Entry 9CJI (electron microscopy, 3.40 A resolution); this record covers chains D and A of the 4 polymer chains in the assembly.

== Chain D ==
Molecule: Target DNA strand
Sequence (31 nucleotides; each row starts with the number of its first residue):
     1 GACGCATACA GATGAGACGA CAAAGCACTA C
Unresolved in the structure: 1-9, 31

== Chain A ==
Molecule: CRISPR-associated endonuclease Cas12a
Organism: Acidaminococcus sp. BV3L6
Notes: EC 3.1.21.1, 4.6.1.22
Reference sequence: U2UMQ6 (CS12A_ACISB); residue numbers follow UniProt; this construct covers 1-1307
Chain sequence (1310 residues; numbered -2 to 1307; the number before each row is that of its first residue; numbers below 1 keep their minus sign (Ser-2 is residue -2)):
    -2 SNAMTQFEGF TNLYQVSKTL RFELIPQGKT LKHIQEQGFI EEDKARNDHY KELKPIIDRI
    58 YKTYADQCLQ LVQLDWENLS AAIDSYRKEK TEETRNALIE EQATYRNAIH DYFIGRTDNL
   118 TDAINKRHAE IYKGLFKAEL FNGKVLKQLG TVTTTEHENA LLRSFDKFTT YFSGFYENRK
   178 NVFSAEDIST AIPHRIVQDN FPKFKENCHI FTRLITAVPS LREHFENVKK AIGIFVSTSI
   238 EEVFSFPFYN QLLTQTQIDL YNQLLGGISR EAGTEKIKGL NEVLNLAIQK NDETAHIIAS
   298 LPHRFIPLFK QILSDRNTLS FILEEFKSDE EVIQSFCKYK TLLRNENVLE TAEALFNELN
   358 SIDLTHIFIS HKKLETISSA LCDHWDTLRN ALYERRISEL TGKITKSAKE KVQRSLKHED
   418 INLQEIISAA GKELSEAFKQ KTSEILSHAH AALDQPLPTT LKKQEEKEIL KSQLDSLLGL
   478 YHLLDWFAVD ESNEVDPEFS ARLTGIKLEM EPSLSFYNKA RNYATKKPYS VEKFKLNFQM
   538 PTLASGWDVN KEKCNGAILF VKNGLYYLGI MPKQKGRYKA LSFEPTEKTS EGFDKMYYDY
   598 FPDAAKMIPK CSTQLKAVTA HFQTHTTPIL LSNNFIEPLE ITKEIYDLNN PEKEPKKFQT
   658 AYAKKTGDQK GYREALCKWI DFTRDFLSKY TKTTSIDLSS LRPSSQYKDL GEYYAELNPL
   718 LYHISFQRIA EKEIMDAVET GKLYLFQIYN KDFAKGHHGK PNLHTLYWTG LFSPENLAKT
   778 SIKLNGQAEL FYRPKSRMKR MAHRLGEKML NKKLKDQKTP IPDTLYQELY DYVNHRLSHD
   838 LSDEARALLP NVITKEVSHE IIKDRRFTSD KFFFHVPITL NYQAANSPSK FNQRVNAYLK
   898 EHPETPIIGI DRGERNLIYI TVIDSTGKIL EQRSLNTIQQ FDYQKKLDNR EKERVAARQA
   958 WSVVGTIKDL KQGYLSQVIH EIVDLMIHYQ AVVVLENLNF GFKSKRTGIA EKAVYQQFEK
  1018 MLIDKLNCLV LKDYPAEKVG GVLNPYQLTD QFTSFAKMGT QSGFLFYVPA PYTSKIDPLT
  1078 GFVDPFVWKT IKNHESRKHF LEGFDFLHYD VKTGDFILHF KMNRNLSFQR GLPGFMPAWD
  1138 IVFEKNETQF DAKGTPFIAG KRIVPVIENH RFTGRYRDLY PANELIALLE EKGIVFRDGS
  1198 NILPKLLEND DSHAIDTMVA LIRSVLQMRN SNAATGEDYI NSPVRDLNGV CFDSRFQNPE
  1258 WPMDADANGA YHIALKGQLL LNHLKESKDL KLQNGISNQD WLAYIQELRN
Unresolved in the structure: -2 to 1, 147-149, 265-323
Sequence notes: expression tag (-2 to 0); engineered mutation Cys551 (Asn in U2UMQ6)
UniProt features mapped onto this chain:
  - DNA-binding region: Pro599 to Lys607 (PAM-binding on target DNA), Lys780 to Gly783 (Target DNA), Arg951 to Lys968 (Target DNA), Ser1051 to Ala1053 (Target DNA)
  - region: Met1 to Gly35 (WED-I (OBD-I)), Gln941 to Ala957 (Bridge helix)
  - active site: His800 (For pre-crRNA processing), Lys809 (For pre-crRNA processing), Lys860 (For pre-crRNA processing), Asp908 (For DNase activity of RuvC domain), Glu993 (For DNase activity of RuvC domain), Arg1226 (For DNase activity of nuclease domain), Asp1263 (For DNase activity of RuvC domain)
  - binding site (crRNA): Tyr47 to Lys51, Asn175, Arg176, Lys307 to Leu310, Lys752 to His761, Met806 to Asn808
  - site: Arg18 (Binds crRNA), Thr167 (Binds PAM on target DNA), Arg192 (Binds crRNA), Trp382 (Binds crRNA-target DNA heteroduplex), Lys548 (Binds PAM on target DNA), Lys607 (Binds sequence-specific recognition of both target and non-target strand bases in PAM), His872 (Binds crRNA), Gln1014 (Binds target DNA)
  - mutagenesis: Thr167 (T167A: Wild-type to slightly improved guided indel formation), Arg176 (R176A: Decreased guided indel formation), Arg192 (R192A: Decreased guided indel formation), Trp382 (W382A: Nearly complete loss of guided indel formation), Lys548 (K548A: Decreased guided indel formation), Met604 (M604A: Decreased guided indel formation), Lys607 (K607A: Nearly complete loss of guided indel formation, probable loss of PAM recognition), Lys780 (K780A: Nearly complete loss of guided indel formation), Gly783 (G783P: Complete loss of guided indel formation), Asp908 (D908A: No longer provides resistance to plasmids or phage in E.coli; D908P: Complete loss of guided indel formation; neither DNA strand is cleaved in vitro), Arg951 (R951A: Nearly complete loss of guided indel formation), Arg955 (R955A: Partial loss of guided indel formation), 6 further mutagenesis entries in UniProt
Reported in the primary citation:
  - mutagenesis - N551C: unchanged catalytic activity on target DNA
  - binding site for Non-target DNA strand: Tyr575, Met604, Lys607
  - binding site for Target DNA strand (chain D): Lys548, Tyr597, Lys613, Tyr687, Lys780, Asn782

== How chain D and chain A interact ==
Residue-residue contacts - 24 pairs, chain D then chain A:
  DA20(D) with Lys603(A), hydrogen bond to the base
  DC21(D) with Pro599(A), base contact; Lys603(A), base contact; Lys780(A), salt bridge to the phosphate; Asn782(A), phosphate contact
  DA22(D) with Gly543(A), phosphate contact; Asp545(A), sugar contact; Lys548(A), base contact; Tyr597(A), phosphate contact; Pro599(A), sugar contact; Met604(A), base contact
  DA23(D) with Asn547(A), hydrogen bond to the phosphate; Lys548(A), hydrogen bond to the base; Lys607(A), hydrogen bond to the base; Cys608(A), sugar contact; Tyr687(A), phosphate contact; Lys689(A), phosphate contact
  DA24(D) with Lys607(A), hydrogen bond to the sugar; Leu612(A), phosphate contact; Asn631(A), hydrogen bond to the phosphate; Tyr687(A), hydrogen bond to the phosphate
  DG25(D) with Leu612(A), phosphate contact; Lys613(A), hydrogen bond to the phosphate
  DC26(D) with Lys613(A), phosphate contact
Interface residues without a listed pair, chain A (21 interface residues in all): Trp544, Tyr595, Ala614, Gly783

== Overview ==
Chain D and chain A form an interface of 7 and 21 residues respectively; the contacts include 8 hydrogen bonds
and 1 salt bridge. Polar pairs include DA20(D)-Lys603(A), DA23(D)-Lys548(A) and DA23(D)-Lys607(A). The paper
reports a binding site for Target DNA strand (chain D) at Lys548(A), Tyr597(A) and Lys613(A) among others;
N551C of chain A leaves catalytic activity on target DNA unchanged.
Chain D is Target DNA strand and chain A is CRISPR-associated endonuclease Cas12a (Acidaminococcus sp. BV3L6);
the structure, Cas12a:gRNA:DNA (Acidaminococcus sp.) with 0 RNA:DNA base pairs, structure 2, was determined by
electron microscopy (same publication as 9CJH).
